9GGG - chains A and B of the 5 polymer chains in the assembly; structure by electron microscopy, 3.25 A resolution.

# Chain A
Name: Engineered miniGq
Organism: Homo sapiens
Sequence (246 residues; each row starts with the number of its first residue):
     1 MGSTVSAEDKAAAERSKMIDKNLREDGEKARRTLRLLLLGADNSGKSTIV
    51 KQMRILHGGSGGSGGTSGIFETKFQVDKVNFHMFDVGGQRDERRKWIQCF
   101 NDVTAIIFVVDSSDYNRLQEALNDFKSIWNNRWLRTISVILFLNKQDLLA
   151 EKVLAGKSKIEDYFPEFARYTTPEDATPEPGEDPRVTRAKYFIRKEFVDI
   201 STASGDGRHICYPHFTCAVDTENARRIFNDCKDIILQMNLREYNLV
Disordered / not traced: 1-3, 52-67

# Chain B
Name: Guanine nucleotide-binding protein G(I)/G(S)/G(T) subunit beta-1
Organism: Homo sapiens
UniProtKB: P62873 (GBB1_HUMAN); residues 1-340 here = UniProt positions 1-340
Sequence (340 residues; row label = number of the first residue in the row):
     1 MSELDQLRQEAEQLKNQIRDARKACADATLSQITNNIDPVGRIQMRTRRT
    51 LRGHLAKIYAMHWGTDSRLLVSASQDGKLIIWDSYTTNKVHAIPLRSSWV
   101 MTCAYAPSGNYVACGGLDNICSIYNLKTREGNVRVSRELAGHTGYLSCCR
   151 FLDDNQIVTSSGDTTCALWDIETGQQTTTFTGHTGDVMSLSLAPDTRLFV
   201 SGACDASAKLWDVREGMCRQTFTGHESDINAICFFPNGNAFATGSDDATC
   251 RLFDLRADQELMTYSHDNIICGITSVSFSKSGRLLLAGYDDFNCNVWDAL
   301 KADRAGVLAGHDNRVSCLGVTDDGMAVATGSWDSFLKIWN
Disordered / not traced: 1-2
UniProt features mapped onto this chain:
  - modified residue: Ser2 (N-acetylserine), His266 (Phosphohistidine)
  - natural variant: Leu30 (L30F: In MRD42; uncertain significance), Arg52 (R52G: In MRD42), Gly64 (G64V: In MRD42), Asp76 (D76E: In MRD42; D76G: In MRD42), Gly77 (G77S: In MRD42), Lys78 (K78R: In MRD42), Ile80 (I80N: In MRD42; I80T: In MRD42), His91 (H91R: In MRD42; uncertain significance), Ala92 (A92T: In MRD42), Pro94 (P94S: In MRD42), Leu95 (L95P: In MRD42), Arg96 (R96L: In MRD42), 5 further natural variant entries in UniProt

# How chain A and chain B interact
Pairs across the interface (36; chain A residue first):
  Asp9(A) - Thr86(B)
  Ala12(A) - Asn88(B)
  Ala13(A) - Asn88(B)
  Arg15(A) - Val90(B)  hydrogen bond (side chain-backbone)
  Arg15(A) - His91(B)
  Ser16(A) - Asn88(B)
  Ser16(A) - Lys89(B)  hydrogen bond (side chain-backbone)
  Ile19(A) - Ala92(B)  hydrophobic
  Asp20(A) - Lys89(B)  salt bridge
  Leu23(A) - Leu55(B)
  Leu23(A) - Lys78(B)
  Leu23(A) - Ile80(B)  hydrophobic
  Asp26(A) - Lys78(B)  salt bridge
  Gly27(A) - Leu55(B)
  Arg35(A) - Trp99(B)
  Gly68(A) - Asn119(B)
  Ile69(A) - Leu117(B)  hydrophobic
  Phe84(A) - Trp99(B)
  Lys95(A) - Met101(B)
  Lys95(A) - Tyr145(B)
  Lys95(A) - Met188(B)
  Lys95(A) - Cys204(B)
  Lys95(A) - Asp228(B)  salt bridge
  Lys95(A) - Asn230(B)  hydrogen bond
  Trp96(A) - Leu117(B)  hydrophobic
  Gln98(A) - Lys57(B)
  Gln98(A) - Tyr59(B)  hydrogen bond (backbone-side chain)
  Cys99(A) - Lys57(B)  hydrogen bond (backbone-side chain)
  Cys99(A) - Tyr59(B)
  Cys99(A) - Gln75(B)
  Cys99(A) - Trp99(B)
  Phe100(A) - Trp99(B)  hydrophobic
  Asn101(A) - Lys57(B)  hydrogen bond
  Asn101(A) - Trp332(B)
  Trp133(A) - Asp290(B)
  Trp133(A) - Arg314(B)
Other interface residues (no listed pair), chain A (23 interface residues in all): Arg24, Gln89
Other interface residues (no listed pair), chain B (27 interface residues in all): Gly53, Asp118, Thr143

# Summary
The interface between chain A and chain B involves 23 residues on one side and 27 on the other, with 6
hydrogen bonds and 3 salt bridges. Polar contacts include Asp20(A)-Lys89(B), Asp26(A)-Lys78(B) and
Lys95(A)-Asp228(B).
Here chain A is Engineered miniGq and chain B is Guanine nucleotide-binding protein G(I)/G(S)/G(T) subunit
beta-1, both from Homo sapiens. Entry 9GGG (Cryo-EM structure of Thromboxane A2 receptor-miniGq Protein
Complex bound to I-BOP) was determined by electron microscopy.
